5NE8 - chains A and B; structure by X-ray diffraction, 1.75 A resolution.

Chain A (and B):
Name: Aminopeptidase
From: Thermotoga maritima MSB8
Notes: EC 3.4.11.1; chain B of this document is another copy of the same molecule, construct and numbering; everything in this record applies to it too
Reference sequence: Q9X0E0 (Q9X0E0_THEMA); residues 1-331 here = UniProt positions 1-331
Chain sequence (331 residues; numbered 1 to 331; the number before each row is that of its first residue):
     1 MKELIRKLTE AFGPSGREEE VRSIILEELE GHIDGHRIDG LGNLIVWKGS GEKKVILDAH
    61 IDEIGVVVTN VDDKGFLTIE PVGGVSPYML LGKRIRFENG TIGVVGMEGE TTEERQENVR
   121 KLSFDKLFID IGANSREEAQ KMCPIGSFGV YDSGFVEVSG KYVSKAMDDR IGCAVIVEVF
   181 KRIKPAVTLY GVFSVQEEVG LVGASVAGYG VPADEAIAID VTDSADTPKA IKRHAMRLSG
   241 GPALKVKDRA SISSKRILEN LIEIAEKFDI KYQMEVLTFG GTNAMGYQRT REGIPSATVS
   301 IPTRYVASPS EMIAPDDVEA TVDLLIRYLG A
Disordered / not traced: 202-207, 231-232, 279-292 (chain B: 198-207, 278-290)
Sequence notes: engineered mutation Ala307 (His in Q9X0E0)
What the authors report for this chain:
  - mutagenesis - H60A (less than 0.1 s-1), H307A: decreased catalytic activity on L-Leu-pNA
  - conformationally variable residues (side-chain flip): Glu197, Glu198
  - catalytic residues: Glu197
  - mutagenesis - E197Q: abolished catalytic activity on L-Leu-pNA

Interface between chain A and chain B:
Contacting residue pairs (17):
  His36(A) - Phe148(B)
  Arg37(A) - Val67(B)
  Arg37(A) - Pro81(B)  hydrogen bond (side chain-backbone)
  Arg37(A) - Val82(B)
  Trp47(A) - Gly146(B)
  Ser50(A) - Arg136(B)
  Gly51(A) - Arg136(B)
  Glu52(A) - Arg136(B)
  Lys54(A) - Asn70(B)  hydrogen bond
  Lys54(A) - Ile145(B)
  Gln140(A) - Arg291(B)  hydrogen bond (backbone-side chain)
  Lys141(A) - Arg291(B)  hydrogen bond (backbone-side chain)
  Pro144(A) - Arg291(B)
  Tyr190(A) - Ile145(B)
  Gly210(A) - Glu80(B)
  Pro212(A) - Thr69(B)
  Pro212(A) - Asn70(B)
Interface residues without a listed pair, chain A (16 interface residues in all): Ser23, Asp34, Val211
Interface residues without a listed pair, chain B (13 interface residues in all): Arg17, Leu41

Summary:
The interface between chain A and chain B involves 16 residues on one side and 13 on the other, with 4
hydrogen bonds. Polar pairs include Arg37(A)-Pro81(B), Lys54(A)-Asn70(B) and Gln140(A)-Arg291(B). The paper
reports the catalytic residue Glu197(A); H60A and H307A of chain A reduce catalytic activity on L-Leu-pNA.
Both chains are Aminopeptidase (Thermotoga maritima MSB8). Entry 5NE8 (Crystal structure of H307A mutant of
Thermotoga maritima TmPEP1050 aminopeptidase) was determined by X-ray diffraction, deposited together with
6NW5, 5NE6 and 5NE7.
